PDB entry 6VQB | electron microscopy, 3.60 A resolution | chains E and Q of the 16 polymer chains in the assembly

== Chain E ==
Molecule: V-type proton ATPase subunit B, brain isoform
Organism: Rattus norvegicus
UniProt: P62815 (VATB2_RAT); residues 1-511 here = UniProt positions 1-511
Amino-acid sequence (511 residues; each row starts with the number of its first residue):
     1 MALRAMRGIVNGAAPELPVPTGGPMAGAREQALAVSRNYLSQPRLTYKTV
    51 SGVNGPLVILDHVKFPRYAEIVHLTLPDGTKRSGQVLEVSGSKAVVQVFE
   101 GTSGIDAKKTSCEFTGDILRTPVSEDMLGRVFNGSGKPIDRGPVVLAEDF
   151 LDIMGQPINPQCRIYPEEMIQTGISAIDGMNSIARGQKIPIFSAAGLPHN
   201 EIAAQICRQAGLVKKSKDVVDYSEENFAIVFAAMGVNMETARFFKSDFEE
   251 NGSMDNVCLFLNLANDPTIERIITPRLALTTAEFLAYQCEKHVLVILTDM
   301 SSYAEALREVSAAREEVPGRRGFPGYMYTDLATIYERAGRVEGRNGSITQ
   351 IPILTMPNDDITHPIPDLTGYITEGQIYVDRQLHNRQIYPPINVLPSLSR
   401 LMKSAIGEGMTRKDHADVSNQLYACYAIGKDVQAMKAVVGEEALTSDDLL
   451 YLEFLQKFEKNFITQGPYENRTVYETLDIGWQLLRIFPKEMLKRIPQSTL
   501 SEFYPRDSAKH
Not modelled in the structure: 1-38, 216-224, 507-511
Curated features (UniProtKB/Swiss-Prot):
  - binding site (ATP): R400

== Chain Q ==
Molecule: Uncharacterized protein
Organism: Legionella pneumophila subsp. pneumophila (strain Philadelphia 1 / ATCC 33152 / DSM 7513)
UniProt: Q5ZWW6 (Q5ZWW6_LEGPH); residues 1-278 here = UniProt positions 1-278
Amino-acid sequence (301 residues; numbered 0 to 300; the number before each row is that of its first residue; numbering starts at 0):
     0 GMSFIKVGIKMGGLTSEQYHSQVVGKIGYIARCMQTIDPENNLKKIREDY
    50 QDVLIWAEKNYRFEEILEASKSGKCPNDLDALSRRSLILQELLRLVSSIS
   100 PFKMKLDLIESQYEKMKQHVNLWKSDYHVKLNQLNQLTDYLKNAAPTPKN
   150 NFLRAMTSVLQMQIAQYGITEDNEGINQLFKLGLHLLAMANEKIDEQYHL
   200 FKGYVKDQPEESPFEGILPAEDQKILVKTMIDYAMPKLSSKVLQDKLSAL
   250 SSSDVLTKTLLDSIDRIVKENEKLNALSKDYKDHDGDYKDHDIDYKDDDD
   300 K
Not modelled in the structure: 0-3, 236-300
Sequence notes: expression tag (0, 279-300)

== Chain E / chain Q interface ==
Contacting residue pairs - 14 pairs, chain E then chain Q:
  K81(E) - V6(Q)
  R82(E) - V6(Q)
  E100(E) - V6(Q)
  N133(E) - G7(Q)  hydrogen bond (side chain-backbone)
  K137(E) - I4(Q)
  P138(E) - I8(Q)
  I139(E) - I8(Q)
  I139(E) - K9(Q)
  I139(E) - G11(Q)  hydrogen bond (backbone-backbone)
  R141(E) - M10(Q)
  R141(E) - Y18(Q)  hydrogen bond
  R141(E) - D77(Q)  salt bridge
  V144(E) - I4(Q)
  D266(E) - K9(Q)  salt bridge
Also at the interface, not in a pair above, chain Q (12 interface residues in all): K5, N76, L78

== In short ==
10 residues of chain E face 12 of chain Q across their interface, with 3 hydrogen bonds and 2 salt bridges.
Among the polar pairs are R141(E)-D77(Q), D266(E)-K9(Q) and N133(E)-G7(Q). UniProt lists ATP-binding residue
R400(E) on chain E.
Chain E is V-type proton ATPase subunit B, brain isoform (Rattus norvegicus) and chain Q is Uncharacterized
protein (Legionella pneumophila subsp. pneumophila (strain Philadelphia 1 / ATCC 33152 / DSM 7513)); the
structure, Mammalian V-ATPase from rat brain soluble V1 region rotational state 2 with SidK and ADP (from ...,
was determined by electron microscopy (same publication as 6VQ9, 6VQA, 6VQI, 6VQJ and 6VQK).
